Entry 8GJ0 (electron microscopy, 2.90 A resolution); this record covers chains D and I of the 10 polymer chains in the assembly.

[Chain D]
Molecule: DNA polymerase III subunit tau
From: Escherichia coli K-12
Notes: EC 2.7.7.7
Reference sequence: P06710 (DPO3X_ECOLI); residues 1-643 here = UniProt positions 1-643
Chain sequence (643 residues; row label = number of the first residue in the row):
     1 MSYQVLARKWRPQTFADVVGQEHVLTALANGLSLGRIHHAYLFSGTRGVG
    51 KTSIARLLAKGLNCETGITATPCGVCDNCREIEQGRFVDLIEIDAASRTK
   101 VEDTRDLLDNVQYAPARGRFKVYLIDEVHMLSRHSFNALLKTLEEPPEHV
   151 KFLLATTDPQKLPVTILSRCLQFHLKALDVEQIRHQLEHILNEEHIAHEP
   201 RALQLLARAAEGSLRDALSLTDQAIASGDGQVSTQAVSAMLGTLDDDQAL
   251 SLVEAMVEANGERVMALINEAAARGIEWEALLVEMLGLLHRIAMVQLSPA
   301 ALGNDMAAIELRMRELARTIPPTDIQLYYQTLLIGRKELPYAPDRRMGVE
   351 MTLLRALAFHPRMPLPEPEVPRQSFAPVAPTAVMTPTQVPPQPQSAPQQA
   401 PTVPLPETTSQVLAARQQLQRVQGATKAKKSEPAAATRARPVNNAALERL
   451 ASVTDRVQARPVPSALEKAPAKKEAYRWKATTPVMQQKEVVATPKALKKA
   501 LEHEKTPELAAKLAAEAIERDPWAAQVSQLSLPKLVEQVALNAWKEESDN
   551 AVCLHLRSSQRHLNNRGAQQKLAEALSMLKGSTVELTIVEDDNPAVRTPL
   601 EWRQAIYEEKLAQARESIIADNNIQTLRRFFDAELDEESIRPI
Unresolved in the structure: 1-2, 363-643
Bound ions: Mg2+: Thr52 (together with ADP); Zn2+: Cys64, Cys73, Cys76, Cys79
Residues lining bound ligands:
  - ADP (adenosine-5'-diphosphate): Leu6, Ala7, Arg8, Trp10, Arg11, Pro12, Asp17, Val18, Val19, Gln21, Arg47, Gly48, Val49, Gly50, Lys51, Thr52, Ser53, Leu178, Leu214, Arg215, Leu218
  - tetrafluoroaluminate (ALF), molecule 1: Thr46, Arg47, Gly48, Lys51, Thr52, Asp126, Glu127, Thr157, Arg215
  - tetrafluoroaluminate (ALF), molecule 2: Glu144, Thr165, Arg169
Curated features (UniProtKB/Swiss-Prot):
  - binding site (ATP): Gly45 to Thr52
  - binding site (Zn(2+)): Cys64, Cys73, Cys76, Cys79
  - mutagenesis: Gly118 (G118D: In dnaX2016(Ts); present in both isoforms, unable to grow at 42 degrees Celsius), Glu601 (E601K: In dnaX36(Ts); present only in isoform tau, unable to grow at 42 degrees Celsius)

[Chain I]
Molecule: Beta sliding clamp
From: Escherichia coli K-12
Reference sequence: P0A988 (DPO3B_ECOLI); residue numbers follow UniProt; this construct covers 1-366
Chain sequence (366 residues; row label = number of the first residue in the row):
     1 MKFTVEREHLLKPLQQVSGPLGGRPTLPILGNLLLQVADGTLSLTGTDLE
    51 MEMVARVALVQPHEPGATTVPARKFFDICRGLPEGAEIAVQLEGERMLVR
   101 SGRSRFSLSTLPAADFPNLDDWQSEVEFTLPQATMKRLIEATQFSMAHQD
   151 VRYYLNGMLFETEGEELRTVATDGHRLAVCSMPIGQSLPSHSVIVPRKGV
   201 IELMRMLDGGDNPLRVQIGSNNIRAHVGDFIFTSKLVDGRFPDYRRVLPK
   251 NPDKHLEAGCDLLKQAFARAAILSNEKFRGVRLYVSENQLKITANNPEQE
   301 EAEEILDVTYSGAEMEIGFNVSYVLDVLNALKCENVRMMLTDSVSSVQIE
   351 DAASQSAAYVVMPMRL
Curated features (UniProtKB/Swiss-Prot):
  - binding site (DNA): Arg24, Arg73, Gln149, Tyr153, Tyr154
  - mutagenesis: Arg24 (R24A: Mild defect in DNA replication, impaired loading of clamp on DNA, polymerase speed is wild-type. More severe replication defect and very poor clamp loading; when associated with A-149), Gly66 (G66E: In dnaN159; a temperature- and UV-sensitive mutation, displays altered DNA polymerase usage, chronically induced SOS response; when associated with A-174), Ala133 (A133T: Reduction of synthesis of beta*, probably due to mutation of its promoter), Met135 (M135L: 3-fold reduction of synthesis of beta*, probably due to loss of its start codon), Met146 (M146L: No effect on synthesis of beta*), Gln149 (Q149A: Mild defect in DNA replication, impaired loading of clamp on DNA, polymerase speed is wild-type. More severe replication defect and very poor clamp loading; when associated with A-24), Tyr153 to Tyr154 (Very poor loading of clamp on DNA, polymerase speed is wild-type), Gly174 (G174A: In dnaN159; a temperature- and UV-sensitive mutation, displays altered DNA polymerase usage, chronically induced SOS response; when associated with A-66), Gln265 to Leu366 (In dnaN806; temperature sensitive), Ile272 to Leu273 (Monomeric in solution, binds very tightly to subunit delta (holA). The monomer binds tightly to linear and circular DNA. Cannot bind both Pol III and IV simultaneously)

[Chain D / chain I interface]
Pairs across the interface (27):
  Asp77(D) - Arg246(I)  salt bridge
  Arg86(D) - Tyr154(I)
  Arg86(D) - Arg240(I)
  Arg86(D) - Phe241(I)  hydrogen bond (side chain-backbone)
  Arg86(D) - Pro242(I)
  Arg86(D) - Asp243(I)  salt bridge
  Phe87(D) - Tyr154(I)
  Val88(D) - Arg152(I)  hydrogen bond (backbone-side chain)
  Val88(D) - Pro242(I)  hydrophobic
  Ile91(D) - Arg152(I)
  Glu92(D) - Val151(I)
  Ile93(D) - Val151(I)  hydrophobic
  Arg98(D) - Val151(I)
  Asn110(D) - His175(I)
  Gln112(D) - Met364(I)
  Gln112(D) - Arg365(I)  hydrogen bond (backbone-backbone)
  Tyr113(D) - His175(I)
  Tyr113(D) - Asn320(I)  hydrogen bond
  Tyr113(D) - Tyr323(I)  hydrogen bond
  Tyr113(D) - Met362(I)
  Tyr113(D) - Pro363(I)
  Tyr113(D) - Met364(I)  hydrophobic
  Ala114(D) - Pro363(I)  hydrogen bond (backbone-backbone)
  Ala114(D) - Arg365(I)
  Arg117(D) - Arg246(I)
  Lys121(D) - His175(I)
  His149(D) - Arg365(I)
Also at the interface, not in a pair above, chain D (21 interface residues in all): Glu81, Gln84, Gly85, Asp94, Ala116, Glu148
Also at the interface, not in a pair above, chain I (18 interface residues in all): Gln149, Gly174, Phe278

[Summary]
21 residues of chain D face 18 of chain I across their interface; the contacts include 6 hydrogen bonds and 2
salt bridges. Among the polar pairs are Asp77(D)-Arg246(I), Arg86(D)-Asp243(I) and Arg86(D)-Phe241(I). Bound
to chain D: tetrafluoroaluminate and ADP.
Here chain D is DNA polymerase III subunit tau and chain I is Beta sliding clamp, both from Escherichia coli
K-12. Entry 8GJ0 (E. coli clamp loader with open clamp on primed template DNA (form 1)) was determined by
electron microscopy (same publication as 8GIY, 8GIZ, 8GJ1, 8GJ2 and 8GJ3).
